Entry 7JGR (electron microscopy, 3.90 A resolution); this record covers chains B and G of the 9 polymer chains in the assembly.

Chain B:
Molecule: Origin recognition complex subunit 2
Organism: Drosophila melanogaster
UniProtKB: Q24168 (ORC2_DROME); numbering as in UniProt (aligned over 1-618)
Chain sequence (618 residues; numbered 1 to 618; the number before each row is that of its first residue):
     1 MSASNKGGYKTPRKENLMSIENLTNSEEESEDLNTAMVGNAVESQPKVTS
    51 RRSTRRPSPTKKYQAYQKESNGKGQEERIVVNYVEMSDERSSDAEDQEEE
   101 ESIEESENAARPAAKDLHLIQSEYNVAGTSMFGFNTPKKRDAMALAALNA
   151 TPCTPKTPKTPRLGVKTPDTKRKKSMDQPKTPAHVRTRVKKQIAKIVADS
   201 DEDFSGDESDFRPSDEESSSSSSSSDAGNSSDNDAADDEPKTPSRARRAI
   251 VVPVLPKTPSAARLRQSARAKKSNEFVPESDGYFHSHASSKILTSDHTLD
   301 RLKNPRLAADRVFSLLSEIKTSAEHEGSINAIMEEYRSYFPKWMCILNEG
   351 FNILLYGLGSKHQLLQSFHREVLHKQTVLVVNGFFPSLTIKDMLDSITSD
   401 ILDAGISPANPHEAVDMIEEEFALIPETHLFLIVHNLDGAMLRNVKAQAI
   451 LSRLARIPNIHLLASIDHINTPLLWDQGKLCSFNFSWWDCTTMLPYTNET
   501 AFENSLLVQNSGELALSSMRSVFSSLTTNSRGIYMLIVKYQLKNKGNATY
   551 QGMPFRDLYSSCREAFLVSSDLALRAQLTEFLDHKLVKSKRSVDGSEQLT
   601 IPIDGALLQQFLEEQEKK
Disordered / not traced: 1-275, 287-322, 506-514, 546-551, 617-618
UniProt features mapped onto this chain:
  - modified residue: Thr-24 (Phosphothreonine), Ser-26 (Phosphoserine), Ser-30 (Phosphoserine), Ser-87 (Phosphoserine), Ser-91 (Phosphoserine), Ser-92 (Phosphoserine), Thr-151 (Phosphothreonine), Thr-154 (Phosphothreonine), Thr-157 (Phosphothreonine), Thr-160 (Phosphothreonine), Thr-167 (Phosphothreonine), Thr-170 (Phosphothreonine), Thr-181 (Phosphothreonine), Thr-258 (Phosphothreonine), Ser-260 (Phosphoserine)

Chain G:
Molecule: Cell division control protein
Organism: Drosophila melanogaster
UniProtKB: Q9VSM9 (Q9VSM9_DROME); numbering as in UniProt (aligned over 242-662)
Chain sequence (424 residues; numbered 239 to 662; the number before each row is that of its first residue):
   239 SNANNLPSPSRNKYQNARRVLNSAETQNLPGRESQLQELREFFSNHLESQ
   289 TSGSLYVSGQPGTGKTACLSLLLRDPDFSKRLQRVYINCTSIASVGAVYK
   339 KLCTELQLKVSGRTERDHLEAIQRHLKTAKRMLLLVLDEIDQLCTSRQEV
   389 LYTIFEWPALPGSRILLVGIANSLDLTDRALMRLNARCELKPRLMHFPPY
   439 SKQQIVEIFKSRLAEAEVLDVFPPVTLQLLAAKVSAISGDVRRALDIGRR
   489 VVEIAEQQKRDGEKEFNMKALQLEGKDAVEAKEKQDTLKPVQVTQVAAVL
   539 NKVYGASQNLEEDIEASFPLQQKLMLCTLVLMLRNERNKDISMGRLHEVY
   589 RRVCAKRNILALDQAEFTGTVDLVETRGILRIMRKKEPRLHKVLLQWDEE
   639 EVHAALSDKQLIASILSDTACLSK
Disordered / not traced: 239-248, 499-525, 543-555, 661-662
Differences from the reference sequence: expression tag (239-241)
Ion coordination: Mg2+: Thr-304 (together with ATP)
Residues lining bound ligands: ATP (adenosine-5'-triphosphate): Ser-261, Ala-262, Glu-263, Thr-264, Asn-266, Leu-267, Pro-268, Gly-269, Arg-270, Gln-298, Pro-299, Gly-300, Thr-301, Gly-302, Lys-303, Thr-304, Ala-305, Glu-377, Asn-410, Tyr-438, Ile-446, Arg-450, Val-479, Arg-480

Interface between chain B and chain G:
Contacting residue pairs (28; chain B residue first):
  Phe-385(B) with Arg-421(G)
  Pro-386(B) with Arg-421(G)
  Ser-387(B) with Arg-385(G), hydrogen bond (backbone-side chain); Arg-421(G)
  Asp-400(B) with Arg-354(G), salt bridge
  Ala-501(B) with Ala-424(G)
  Phe-502(B) with Arg-421(G)
  Glu-503(B) with Arg-421(G), salt bridge
  Val-522(B) with Leu-412(G), hydrophobic
  Ser-525(B) with Leu-412(G); His-434(G); Pro-437(G)
  Thr-527(B) with Ser-473(G), hydrogen bond (side chain-backbone); Ala-474(G), hydrogen bond (side chain-backbone); Ile-475(G)
  Asn-529(B) with Ala-474(G); Ile-475(G)
  Arg-556(B) with Asp-636(G); Glu-637(G), salt bridge
  Tyr-559(B) with Asp-636(G); Glu-639(G), hydrogen bond
  Arg-563(B) with Asp-636(G), salt bridge
  Ser-569(B) with Tyr-542(G)
  Asp-571(B) with Gln-634(G)
  His-584(B) with Leu-412(G); Asp-413(G), salt bridge
  Asp-594(B) with Arg-575(G); Lys-577(G)
Other interface residues (no listed pair), chain B (25 interface residues in all): Ser-521, Thr-528, Ser-570, Arg-575, Glu-580, Asp-583, Ser-596
Other interface residues (no listed pair), chain G (24 interface residues in all): Gln-298, Tyr-390, Met-420, Ser-476, Val-541, Glu-638

Summary:
25 residues of chain B face 24 of chain G across their interface; the contacts include 4 hydrogen bonds and 5
salt bridges. Polar pairs include Asp-400(B)/Arg-354(G), Glu-503(B)/Arg-421(G) and Arg-556(B)/Glu-637(G).
Chain G binds ATP.
Chain B is Origin recognition complex subunit 2 and chain G is Cell division control protein, both from
Drosophila melanogaster; the structure, Structure of Drosophila ORC bound to DNA (84 bp) and Cdc6, was
determined by electron microscopy, deposited together with 7JGS, 7JK2, 7JK3, 7JK4, 7JK5 and 7JK6.
